Entry 9H7V (electron microscopy, 2.60 A resolution); this record covers chains BD and BL of the 27 polymer chains in the assembly.

# Chain BD
Protein: Baseplate hub
Source organism: Haloferax tailed virus 1
UniProtKB: A0A410N6T6 (A0A410N6T6_HFTV1); numbering as in UniProt (aligned over 1-954)
Amino-acid sequence (954 residues; each row starts with the number of its first residue):
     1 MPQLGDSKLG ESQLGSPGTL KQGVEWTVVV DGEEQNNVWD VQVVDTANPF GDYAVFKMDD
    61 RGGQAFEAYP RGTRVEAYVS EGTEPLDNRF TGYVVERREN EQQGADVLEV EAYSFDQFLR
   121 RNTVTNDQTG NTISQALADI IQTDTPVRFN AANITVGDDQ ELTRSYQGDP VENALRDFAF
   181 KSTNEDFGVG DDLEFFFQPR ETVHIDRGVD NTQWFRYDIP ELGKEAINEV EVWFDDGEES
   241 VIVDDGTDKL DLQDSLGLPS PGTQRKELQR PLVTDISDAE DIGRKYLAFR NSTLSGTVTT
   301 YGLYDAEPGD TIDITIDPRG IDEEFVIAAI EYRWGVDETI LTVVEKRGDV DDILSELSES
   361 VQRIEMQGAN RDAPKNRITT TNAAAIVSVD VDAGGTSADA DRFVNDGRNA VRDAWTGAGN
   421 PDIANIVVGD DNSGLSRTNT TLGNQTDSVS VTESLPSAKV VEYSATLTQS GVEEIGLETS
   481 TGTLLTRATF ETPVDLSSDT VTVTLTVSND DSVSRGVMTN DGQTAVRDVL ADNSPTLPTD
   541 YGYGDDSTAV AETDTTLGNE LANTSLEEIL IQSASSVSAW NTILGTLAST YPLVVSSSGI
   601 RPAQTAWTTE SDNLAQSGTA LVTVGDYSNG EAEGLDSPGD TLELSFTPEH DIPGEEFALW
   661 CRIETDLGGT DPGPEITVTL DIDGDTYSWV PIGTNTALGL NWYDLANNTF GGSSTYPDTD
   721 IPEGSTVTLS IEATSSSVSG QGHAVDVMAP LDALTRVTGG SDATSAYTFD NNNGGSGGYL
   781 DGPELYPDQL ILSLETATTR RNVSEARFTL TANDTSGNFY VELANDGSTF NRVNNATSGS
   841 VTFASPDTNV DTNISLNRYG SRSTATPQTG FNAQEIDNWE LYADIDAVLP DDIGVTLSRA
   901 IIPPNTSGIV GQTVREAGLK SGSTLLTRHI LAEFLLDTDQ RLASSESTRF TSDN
Disordered / not traced: 1
Ion coordination: Mg2+ site 1: Ser-7 (shared with Asp-28(BL) of chain BL); Mg2+ site 2: Gly-18 (shared with Asp-16(BL), Asn-22(BL), Glu-25(BL) of chain BL); Mg2+ site 3: Asp-45, Asp-52; Mg2+ site 4: Thr-46, Phe-50, Asp-52, Asp-116; K+ site 1: Phe-180 (shared with 1 residue of chain BE); Mg2+ site 5: Val-389, Asp-401; Mg2+ site 6: Glu-453, Ala-531, Asp-532; K+ site 2: Asp-528, Asn-533, Ser-534; Mg2+ site 7: Glu-610, Ser-611, Ser-628, Glu-631, Asp-746; Mg2+ site 8: Gly-618, Asp-636, Asp-640; Mg2+ site 9: Asn-707, Asp-718; K+ site 3: Asp-891 (shared with 2 residues of chain BF)

# Chain BL
Protein: Tail fiber protein gp42
Source organism: Haloferax tailed virus 1
UniProtKB: A0A410N721 (A0A410N721_HFTV1); residue numbers follow UniProt; this construct covers 1-285
Amino-acid sequence (285 residues; each row starts with the number of its first residue):
     1 MADTTIIDAV VFPQDDGTGV SNGDEDYDSA GYLASLARYA GDGSYVGGDS TGSPTLQFAN
    61 IDTANEEVDI QPGHAFILES GHIVQSGSQK TYDTNLPDSV PYVVILPSSV TNVPLDTDVD
   121 NDVWLAVDPT SNDSVYIRSG NGLSAPSDPS VKLGTVNSST GSTTRPNDLA DHSVDALNAT
   181 TIDASDTVTG DTVDATTTLT DAAGVSHTGE LEDINHGSKH EDGGSDEISV GGLSGDLADP
   241 QDPKAHAASH SADSADEISV ENLSTTGSAD TVPISQGDGT LSMGS
Disordered / not traced: 1
Ion coordination: Mg2+ site 1: Val-11, Gln-14, Asp-26, Asn-132, Asp-133; Mg2+ site 2: Asp-16, Asn-22, Glu-25 (shared with Gly-18(BD) of chain BD); Mg2+ site 3: Asp-28 (shared with Ser-7(BD) of chain BD); Mg2+ site 4: Asp-69, Asn-112; Zn2+: His-246 (shared with 1 residue of chain BJ; 1 residue of chain BK)

# How chain BD and chain BL interact
Contacting residue pairs (41):
  Gln-3(BD) / Ser-88(BL)
  Ser-7(BD) / Asp-28(BL)  hydrogen bond
  Leu-9(BD) / Asp-28(BL)
  Leu-9(BD) / Ala-30(BL)  hydrophobic
  Leu-9(BD) / Leu-33(BL)  hydrophobic
  Gly-10(BD) / Tyr-27(BL)
  Gly-10(BD) / Asp-28(BL)  hydrogen bond (backbone-backbone)
  Glu-11(BD) / Tyr-27(BL)
  Glu-11(BD) / Asp-28(BL)  hydrogen bond (backbone-side chain)
  Ser-12(BD) / Tyr-27(BL)
  Ser-12(BD) / Asp-28(BL)  hydrogen bond (backbone-backbone)
  Gln-13(BD) / Gly-23(BL)  hydrogen bond (side chain-backbone)
  Gln-13(BD) / Glu-25(BL)  hydrogen bond (side chain-backbone)
  Gln-13(BD) / Asp-26(BL)
  Gln-13(BD) / Tyr-27(BL)
  Leu-14(BD) / Phe-12(BL)  hydrophobic
  Leu-14(BD) / Pro-13(BL)  hydrophobic
  Leu-14(BD) / Gln-14(BL)
  Leu-14(BD) / Asp-15(BL)
  Leu-14(BD) / Glu-25(BL)
  Leu-14(BD) / Asp-26(BL)  hydrogen bond (backbone-backbone)
  Leu-14(BD) / Tyr-92(BL)
  Gly-15(BD) / Gln-85(BL)  hydrogen bond (backbone-side chain)
  Gly-15(BD) / Tyr-92(BL)
  Ser-16(BD) / Glu-25(BL)
  Gly-18(BD) / Asp-16(BL)
  Gly-18(BD) / Asn-22(BL)
  Gly-18(BD) / Glu-25(BL)
  Gly-18(BD) / Gln-85(BL)
  Gly-18(BD) / Lys-90(BL)
  Gly-18(BD) / Tyr-92(BL)
  Thr-19(BD) / Asp-16(BL)
  Thr-19(BD) / Lys-90(BL)
  Thr-19(BD) / Thr-91(BL)
  Thr-19(BD) / Tyr-92(BL)  hydrogen bond (backbone-backbone)
  Leu-20(BD) / Asp-16(BL)
  Leu-20(BD) / Tyr-92(BL)  hydrophobic
  Lys-21(BD) / Tyr-92(BL)  hydrogen bond (backbone-backbone)
  Thr-83(BD) / Tyr-92(BL)
  Thr-83(BD) / Asn-95(BL)  hydrogen bond (backbone-side chain)
  Pro-85(BD) / Asn-95(BL)
Other interface residues (no listed pair), chain BD (19 interface residues in all): Lys-8, Pro-17, Glu-84
Other interface residues (no listed pair), chain BL (24 interface residues in all): Gly-17, Asp-24, Ser-29, Ile-83, Asp-93

# In short
Chain BD and chain BL form an interface of 19 and 24 residues respectively, with 11 hydrogen bonds. Polar
pairs include Ser-7(BD)/Asp-28(BL), Glu-11(BD)/Asp-28(BL) and Gln-13(BD)/Gly-23(BL). The Mg2+ site 3 is built
by Ser-7(BD) and Asp-28(BL). Gly-18(BD), Asp-16(BL), Asn-22(BL) and Glu-25(BL) form the Mg2+ site 2.
Chain BD is Baseplate hub and chain BL is Tail fiber protein gp42, both from Haloferax tailed virus 1; the
structure, The baseplate assembly of Haloferax tailed virus 1, was determined by electron microscopy (same
publication as 8QPG, 8QPQ, 8QQN, 8QSI, 8QSY, 9FKB, 9H4P and 9H5B).
